PDB entry 1SKS | X-ray diffraction, 2.30 A resolution | chains T and A of the 4 polymer chains in the assembly

[Chain T]
Molecule: 25-nt DNA strand
Sequence (25 nucleotides; numbered 2 to 26; the number before each row is that of its first residue):
     2 CCCXAGGCAC TGGCCGTCGT TTTCG
Not modelled in the structure: 2-4, 17-26
Modified positions: TTD (cis-syn cyclobutane thymine dimer) at position 5

[Chain A]
Protein: DNA polymerase
From: Enterobacteria phage T7
Notes: EC 2.7.7.7; engineered mutation(s): DEL(118-123)
UniProtKB: P00581 (DPOL_BPT7); numbering as in UniProt; present here: 1-117, 124-704
Amino-acid sequence (698 residues; row label = number of the first residue in the row; note: 6 numbers in that range are skipped by the numbering (no residue carries them; nothing is unmodelled there)):
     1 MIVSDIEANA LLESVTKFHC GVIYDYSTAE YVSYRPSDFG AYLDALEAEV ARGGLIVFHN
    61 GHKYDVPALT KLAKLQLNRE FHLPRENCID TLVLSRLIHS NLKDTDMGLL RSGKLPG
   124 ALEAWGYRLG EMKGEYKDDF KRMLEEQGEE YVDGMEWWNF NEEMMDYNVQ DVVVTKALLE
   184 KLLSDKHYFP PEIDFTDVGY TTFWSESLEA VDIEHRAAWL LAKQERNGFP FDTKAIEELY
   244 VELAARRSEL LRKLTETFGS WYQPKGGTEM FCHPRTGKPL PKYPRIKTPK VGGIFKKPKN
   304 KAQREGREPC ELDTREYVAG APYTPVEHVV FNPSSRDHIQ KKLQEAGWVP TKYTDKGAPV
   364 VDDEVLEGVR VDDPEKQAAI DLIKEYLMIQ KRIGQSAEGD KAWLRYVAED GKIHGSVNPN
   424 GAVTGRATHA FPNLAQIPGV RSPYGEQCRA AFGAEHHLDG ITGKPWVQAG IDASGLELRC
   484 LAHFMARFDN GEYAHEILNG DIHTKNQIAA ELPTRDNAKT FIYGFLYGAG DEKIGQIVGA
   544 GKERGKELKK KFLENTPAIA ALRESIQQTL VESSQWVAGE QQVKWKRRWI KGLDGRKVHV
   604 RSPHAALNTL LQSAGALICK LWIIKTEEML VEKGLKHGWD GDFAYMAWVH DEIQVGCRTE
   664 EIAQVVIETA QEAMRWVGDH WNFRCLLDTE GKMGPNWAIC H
Not modelled in the structure: 304-309, 576-586

[How chain T and chain A interact]
Contacting residue pairs (35):
  TTD_5(T) - Gly533(A)  base contact
  TTD_5(T) - Asp534(A)  base contact
  DA6(T) - Tyr530(A)  sugar contact
  DA6(T) - Gly531(A)  sugar contact
  DA6(T) - Ala532(A)  phosphate contact
  DA6(T) - Gly533(A)  hydrogen bond to the phosphate
  DG7(T) - Arg604(A)  salt bridge to the phosphate
  DG8(T) - Lys103(A)  salt bridge to the phosphate
  DG8(T) - Ala425(A)  phosphate contact
  DG8(T) - Val426(A)  phosphate contact
  DG8(T) - Thr431(A)  phosphate contact
  DG8(T) - Gln439(A)  base contact
  DG8(T) - Arg604(A)  salt bridge to the phosphate
  DC9(T) - His432(A)  sugar contact
  DC9(T) - Ala433(A)  phosphate contact
  DC9(T) - Asn436(A)  hydrogen bond to the sugar
  DC9(T) - Gln439(A)  hydrogen bond to the base
  DA10(T) - Lys404(A)  salt bridge to the phosphate
  DA10(T) - Ala433(A)  phosphate contact
  DA10(T) - Phe434(A)  hydrogen bond to the phosphate
  DA10(T) - Pro435(A)  phosphate contact
  DA10(T) - Asn436(A)  hydrogen bond to the phosphate
  DA10(T) - Gln439(A)  sugar contact
  DC11(T) - Gly397(A)  phosphate contact
  DC11(T) - Gly402(A)  phosphate contact
  DC11(T) - Asp403(A)  hydrogen bond to the phosphate
  DC11(T) - Lys404(A)  hydrogen bond to the phosphate
  DC11(T) - Ala405(A)  phosphate contact
  DT12(T) - Ser337(A)  phosphate contact
  DT12(T) - Gly397(A)  phosphate contact
  DG13(T) - Asn335(A)  hydrogen bond to the phosphate
  DG13(T) - Ser337(A)  sugar contact
  DG13(T) - Ser338(A)  hydrogen bond to the phosphate
  DG14(T) - Ser338(A)  hydrogen bond to the phosphate
  DG14(T) - His341(A)  salt bridge to the phosphate
Other interface residues (no listed pair), chain A (29 interface residues in all): Asp340, Gln398, Glu401, Gly424

[Summary]
10 residues of chain T face 29 of chain A across their interface, with 10 hydrogen bonds and 5 salt bridges.
Polar pairs include DC9(T)-Gln439(A), DC9(T)-Asn436(A) and DA6(T)-Gly533(A).
Chain T is a 25-nt DNA strand and chain A is DNA polymerase (Enterobacteria phage T7); the structure, Binary
3' complex of T7 DNA polymerase with a DNA primer/template containing a cis-syn thymine dimer ..., was
determined by X-ray diffraction (same publication as 1SKW, 1SL0, 1SL1 and 1SL2).
